PDB entry 6IRE | X-ray diffraction, 3.25 A resolution | chains A and B

# Chain A
Molecule: 1-phosphatidylinositol 4,5-bisphosphate phosphodiesterase
From: Drosophila melanogaster
Notes: EC 3.1.4.11; fragment: C-terminal CC-PBM
UniProt: P13217 (PIPA_DROME); numbering as in UniProt (aligned over 863-1095)
Amino-acid sequence (234 residues; each row starts with the number of its first residue):
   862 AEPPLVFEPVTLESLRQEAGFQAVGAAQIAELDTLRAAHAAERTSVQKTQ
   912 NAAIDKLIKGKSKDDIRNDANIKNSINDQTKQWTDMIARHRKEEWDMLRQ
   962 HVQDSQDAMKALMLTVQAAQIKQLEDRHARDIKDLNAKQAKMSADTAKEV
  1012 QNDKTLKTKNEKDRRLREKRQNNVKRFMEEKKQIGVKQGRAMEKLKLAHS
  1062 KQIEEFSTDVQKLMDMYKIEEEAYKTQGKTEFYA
Not modelled in the structure: 919-925, 1017-1020
Differences from the reference sequence: expression tag (862); engineered mutation Ala880 (Lys in P13217), Ala884 (Lys in P13217), Ala887 (Lys in P13217), Ala888 (Lys in P13217), Ala891 (Lys in P13217), Ala898 (Lys in P13217), Ala899 (Lys in P13217), Ala902 (Lys in P13217)
From the paper describing this entry:
  - mutagenesis - K880A/K884A/K887A/K888A/K891A/K898A/K899A/K902A: unchanged binding to Inactivation-no-after-potential D protein (chain B)
  - contacts within the chain: Trp944-Tyr1094, Tyr1085-Glu1092

# Chain B
Molecule: Inactivation-no-after-potential D protein
From: Drosophila melanogaster
Notes: fragment: pdz45
UniProt: Q24008 (INAD_DROME); residues 478-671 here = UniProt positions 478-671
Amino-acid sequence (194 residues; each row starts with the number of its first residue):
   478 ATAEIKPNKKILIELKVEKKPMGVIVCGGKNNHVTTGCVITHVYPEGQVA
   528 ADKRLKIFDHICDINGTPIHVGSMTTLKVHQLFHTTYEKAVTLTVFRADP
   578 PELEKFNVDLMKKAGKELGLSLSPNEIGCTIADLIQGQYPEIDSKLQRGD
   628 IITKFNGDALEGLPFQVCYALFKGANGKVSMEVTRPKPTLRTEA
Not modelled in the structure: 592
Swiss-Prot annotation at these positions:
  - modified residue (Phosphoserine): Ser598, Ser600
From the paper describing this entry:
  - mutagenesis - G605E, T669E: decreased binding to 1-phosphatidylinositol 4,5-bisphosphate phosphodiesterase (chain A)

# How chain A and chain B interact
Pairs across the interface (53):
  Arg904(A) - Ile612(B)
  Gln908(A) - Lys650(B)  hydrogen bond
  Gln911(A) - Tyr646(B)
  Asn912(A) - Lys650(B)
  Ile915(A) - Tyr646(B)
  Ile915(A) - Lys650(B)
  Asn929(A) - Val644(B)
  Lys934(A) - Gln643(B)
  Ile937(A) - Gln643(B)
  Ile937(A) - Tyr646(B)  hydrophobic
  Asn938(A) - Gln643(B)
  Gln940(A) - Tyr646(B)  hydrogen bond
  Thr941(A) - Phe642(B)
  Arg952(A) - Asp610(B)  salt bridge
  Asp1070(A) - Lys555(B)  salt bridge
  Lys1073(A) - Gln558(B)
  Leu1074(A) - Gln558(B)
  Asp1076(A) - Thr562(B)
  Asp1076(A) - Thr563(B)  hydrogen bond
  Met1077(A) - Gln558(B)
  Met1077(A) - His561(B)
  Ile1080(A) - His561(B)
  Ile1080(A) - Thr562(B)
  Ile1080(A) - Thr563(B)
  Glu1081(A) - His557(B)  salt bridge
  Glu1081(A) - His561(B)
  Glu1083(A) - Pro498(B)
  Ala1084(A) - Pro498(B)  hydrophobic
  Thr1087(A) - Glu523(B)
  Gln1088(A) - Gly500(B)
  Gln1088(A) - Tyr521(B)
  Thr1091(A) - Leu599(B)
  Thr1091(A) - Ser600(B)
  Thr1091(A) - Pro601(B)
  Thr1091(A) - Phe642(B)
  Glu1092(A) - Tyr521(B)  hydrogen bond
  Glu1092(A) - Leu599(B)
  Glu1092(A) - Ala609(B)
  Glu1092(A) - Phe642(B)
  Phe1093(A) - Leu597(B)
  Phe1093(A) - Ser598(B)
  Phe1093(A) - Leu599(B)  hydrogen bond (backbone-backbone)
  Phe1093(A) - Phe642(B)  hydrophobic
  Phe1093(A) - Tyr646(B)  hydrophobic
  Tyr1094(A) - Gly596(B)
  Tyr1094(A) - Leu597(B)
  Tyr1094(A) - Ser598(B)
  Tyr1094(A) - Ile612(B)
  Ala1095(A) - Glu594(B)
  Ala1095(A) - Leu595(B)  hydrogen bond (backbone-backbone)
  Ala1095(A) - Gly596(B)  hydrogen bond (backbone-backbone)
  Ala1095(A) - Leu597(B)  hydrogen bond (backbone-backbone)
  Ala1095(A) - Phe649(B)  hydrophobic
Other interface residues (no listed pair), chain A (29 interface residues in all): Lys1090
Other interface residues (no listed pair), chain B (29 interface residues in all): Gln615, Cys645
The authors on this interface:
  - specific contacts: Arg952(A)-Asp610(B) (salt bridge), Tyr521(B)-Glu1092(A) (hydrogen bond)
  - interface residues, chain A: Glu1081(A)
  - interface residues, chain B: Tyr521(B), Phe642(B), Phe649(B)

# Overview
Chain A and chain B each contribute 29 residues to their interface, with 8 hydrogen bonds and 3 salt bridges.
Polar contacts include Arg952(A)-Asp610(B), Asp1070(A)-Lys555(B) and Glu1081(A)-His557(B). The paper describes
a salt bridge between Arg952(A) and Asp610(B); a hydrogen bond between Tyr521(B) and Glu1092(A). From the
paper: G605E and T669E of chain B reduce binding to 1-phosphatidylinositol 4,5-bisphosphate phosphodiesterase
(chain A); interface residues Glu1081(A) and Tyr521(B) among others.
Chain A is 1-phosphatidylinositol 4,5-bisphosphate phosphodiesterase and chain B is
Inactivation-no-after-potential D protein, both from Drosophila melanogaster; the structure, Complex structure
of INAD PDZ45 and NORPA CC-PBM, was determined by X-ray diffraction together with 6IRB and 6IRC from the same
study.
